Entry 2UUC (X-ray diffraction, 3.10 A resolution); this record covers chains A and Q of the 23 polymer chains in the assembly.

[Chain A]
Molecule: 16S Ribosomal RNA
From: Thermus thermophilus
Sequence (1522 nucleotides; row label = number of the first residue in the row; note: 44 numbers in that range are skipped by the numbering (no residue carries them; nothing is unmodelled there); a row labelled like 189A-189L holds insertion residues (189A, then the next letters in order); numbering starts at 0):
     0 UUUGUUGGAG AGUUUGAUCC UGGCUCAGGG UGAACGCUGG CGGCGUGCCU AAGACAUGCA
    60 AGUCGUGCGG GCCG
    76 CGGGGUUUU
    88 ACUCCG
    96 UGGUCAGCGG CGGACGGGUG AGUAACGCGU GGGU
  129A G
   130 ACCUACCCGG AAGAGGGGGA CAACCCGGGG AAACUCGGGC UAAUCCCCCA UGUGGACCCG
189A-189L CCCCUUGGGGUG
   190 UGUCCAAAGG GCUUU
   216 GCCCGCUUCC GGAUGGGCCC GCGUCCCAUC AGCUAGUUGG UGGGGUAAUG GCCCACCAAG
   276 GCGACGACGG GUAGCCGGUC UGAGAGGAUG GCCGGCCACA GGGGCACUGA GACACGGGCC
   336 CCACUCCUAC GGGAGGCAGC AGUUAGGAAU CUUCCGCAAU GGGCGCAAGC CUGACGGAGC
   396 GACGCCGCUU GGAGGAAGAA GCCCUUCGGG GUGUAAACUC CUGA
   441 ACCCGGGACG AAACCCCC
   460 GA
   470 CGAGGGGA
   479 CUGACGGUAC CGGGGUAA
   498 UAGCGCCGGC CAACUCCGUG CCAGCAGCCG CGGUAAUACG GAGGGCGCGA GCGUUACCCG
   558 GAUUCACUGG GCGUAAAGGG CGUGUAGGCG GCCUGGGGCG UCCCAUGUGA AAGACCACGG
   618 CUCAACCGUG GGGGAGCGUG GGAUACGCUC AGGCUAGACG GUGGGAGAGG GUGGUGGAAU
   678 UCCCGGAGUA GCGGUGAAAU GCGCAGAUAC CGGGAGGAAC GCCGAUGGCG AAGGCAGCCA
   738 CCUGGUCCAC CCGUGACGCU GAGGCGCGAA AGCGUGGGGA GCAAACCGGA UUAGAUACCC
   798 GGGUAGUCCA CGCCCUAAAC GAUGCGCGCU AGGUCUCUGG GUCU
   848 CCUGGGGGCC GAAGCUAACG CGUUAAGCGC GCCGCCUGGG GAGUACGGCC GCAAGGCUGA
   908 AACUCAAAGG AAUUGACGGG GGCCCGCACA AGCGGUGGAG CAUGUGGUUU AAUUCGAAGC
   968 AACGCGAAGA ACCUUACCAG GCCUUGACAU GCUA
 1001A G
  1002 GGAACCCGGG UGAAAGCCUG GGGUGCCCC
1030A-1030D GCGA
  1031 GGGGAGCCCU AGCACAGGUG CUGCAUGGCC GUCGUCAGCU CGUGCCGUGA GGUGUUGGGU
  1091 UAAGUCCCGC AACGAGCGCA ACCCCCGCCG UUAGUUGCCA GCGGUUCGGC CGGGCACUCU
  1151 AACGGGACUG CCCGCG
  1168 AAAGCGGGAG GAAGGAGGGG ACGACGUCUG GUCAGCAUGG CCCUUACGGC CUGGGCGACA
  1228 CACGUGCUAC AAUGCCCACU ACAAAGCGAU GCCACCCGGC AACGGGGAGC UAAUCGCAAA
  1288 AAGGUGGGCC CAGUUCGGAU UGGGGUCUGC AACCCGACCC CAUGAAGCCG GAAUCGCUAG
  1348 UAAUCGCGGA UCAGCC
 1363A A
  1364 UGCCGCGGUG AAUACGUUCC CGGGCCUUGU ACACACCGCC CGUCACGCCA UGGGAGCGGG
  1424 CUCUACCCGA AGUCGCCGG
1442A-1442B GA
  1443 GCCUA
  1452 C
  1456 GGGCAGGCGC CGAGGGUAGG GCCCGUGACU GGGGCGAAGU CGUAACAAGG UAGCUGUACC
  1516 GGAAGGUGCG GCUGGAUCAC CUCCUUUCU
Disordered / not traced: 0-4, 1534-1538
Bound ions: Mg2+ site 1: U12, G21, G22; Mg2+ site 2: U12, C526, A914; K+ site 1 near U14 (its only coordinating residue here); Mg2+ site 3 near G21 (its only coordinating residue here); Mg2+ site 4: U37, G38; Mg2+ site 5 near C48 (its only coordinating residue here); Mg2+ site 6: C48, G115; Mg2+ site 7 near A53 (its only coordinating residue here); Mg2+ site 8: C58, U387, G388; Mg2+ site 9: A59, U387; Mg2+ site 10: G61, U62, G105; Mg2+ site 11: G107, G326; 105 more Mg2+ sites not listed; 44 more K+ sites not listed
Residues lining bound ligands: paromomycin (PAR): G1405, U1406, C1407, A1408, C1409, C1490, G1491, A1492, A1493, G1494, U1495, C1496

[Chain Q]
Protein: 30S ribosomal protein S17
From: Thermus thermophilus
UniProtKB: Q5SHP7 (RS17_THET8); residues 2-105 here correspond to UniProt positions 1-104 (UniProt number = residue number - 1)
Sequence (105 residues; numbered 1 to 105; the number before each row is that of its first residue):
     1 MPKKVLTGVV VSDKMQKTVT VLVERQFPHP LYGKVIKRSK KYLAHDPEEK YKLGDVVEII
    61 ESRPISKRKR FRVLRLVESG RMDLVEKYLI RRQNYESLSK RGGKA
Disordered / not traced: 1
Bound ions: Mg2+: Asp13, Met15, Glu49; K+: Glu96 (shared with G247(A) of chain A)

[How chain A and chain Q interact]
Pairs across the interface (100):
  G127(A) - Pro2(Q)  hydrogen bond to the sugar
  G127(A) - Glu61(Q)  hydrogen bond to the base
  G128(A) - Pro2(Q)  sugar contact
  G128(A) - Lys3(Q)  hydrogen bond to the sugar
  G128(A) - Glu61(Q)  sugar contact
  U129(A) - Lys3(Q)  salt bridge to the phosphate
  A130(A) - Arg63(Q)  salt bridge to the phosphate
  A130(A) - Pro64(Q)  base contact
  U189F(A) - Ser62(Q)  base contact
  U189F(A) - Arg63(Q)  hydrogen bond to the base
  U189F(A) - Arg72(Q)  base contact
  G189G(A) - Arg63(Q)  base contact
  C234(A) - Pro64(Q)  sugar contact
  C234(A) - Arg70(Q)  sugar contact
  C235(A) - Glu61(Q)  sugar contact
  C235(A) - Arg70(Q)  salt bridge to the phosphate
  C235(A) - Phe71(Q)  sugar contact
  G236(A) - Lys40(Q)  salt bridge to the phosphate
  G236(A) - Tyr42(Q)  hydrogen bond to the phosphate
  C237(A) - Arg25(Q)  hydrogen bond to the phosphate
  C237(A) - Lys40(Q)  salt bridge to the phosphate
  C237(A) - Tyr42(Q)  phosphate contact
  G238(A) - Arg25(Q)  salt bridge to the phosphate
  A246(A) - Ser99(Q)  sugar contact
  G247(A) - Glu96(Q)  base contact
  G247(A) - Ser99(Q)  hydrogen bond to the phosphate
  G247(A) - Lys100(Q)  hydrogen bond to the phosphate
  G247(A) - Arg101(Q)  phosphate contact
  U253(A) - Met15(Q)  sugar contact
  U253(A) - Lys67(Q)  salt bridge to the phosphate
  U253(A) - Arg68(Q)  phosphate contact
  G254(A) - Met15(Q)  sugar contact
  G254(A) - Gln16(Q)  hydrogen bond to the sugar
  G254(A) - Thr18(Q)  hydrogen bond to the sugar
  G254(A) - Ser66(Q)  hydrogen bond to the phosphate
  G254(A) - Lys67(Q)  phosphate contact
  G254(A) - Arg68(Q)  phosphate contact
  G254(A) - Lys69(Q)  hydrogen bond to the phosphate
  G255(A) - Gln16(Q)  hydrogen bond to the sugar
  G255(A) - Lys17(Q)  hydrogen bond to the phosphate
  G255(A) - Ile65(Q)  phosphate contact
  G255(A) - Ser66(Q)  phosphate contact
  G255(A) - Lys69(Q)  salt bridge to the phosphate
  U256(A) - Lys17(Q)  salt bridge to the phosphate
  U264(A) - Arg63(Q)  sugar contact
  U264(A) - Pro64(Q)  hydrogen bond to the sugar
  G265(A) - Pro64(Q)  sugar contact
  G265(A) - Ile65(Q)  phosphate contact
  G265(A) - Ser66(Q)  sugar contact
  G265(A) - Lys67(Q)  hydrogen bond to the sugar
  G266(A) - Lys67(Q)  phosphate contact
  C267(A) - Lys67(Q)  salt bridge to the phosphate
  C272(A) - Gln16(Q)  base contact
  A273(A) - Gln16(Q)  sugar contact
  G275(A) - Lys14(Q)  phosphate contact
  G275(A) - Met15(Q)  sugar contact
  G276(A) - Ser12(Q)  hydrogen bond to the phosphate
  G276(A) - Met15(Q)  sugar contact
  G276(A) - Thr20(Q)  phosphate contact
  G276(A) - Arg68(Q)  hydrogen bond to the sugar
  C277(A) - Lys41(Q)  salt bridge to the phosphate
  C277(A) - Arg68(Q)  salt bridge to the phosphate
  C277(A) - Arg92(Q)  base contact
  G278(A) - Lys41(Q)  salt bridge to the phosphate
  G278(A) - Arg92(Q)  base contact
  G278(A) - Tyr95(Q)  base contact
  G278(A) - Glu96(Q)  hydrogen bond to the base
  A279(A) - Arg91(Q)  salt bridge to the phosphate
  A279(A) - Tyr95(Q)  hydrogen bond to the phosphate
  A279(A) - Leu98(Q)  base contact
  C280(A) - Glu24(Q)  hydrogen bond to the base
  C280(A) - Lys37(Q)  hydrogen bond to the base
  C280(A) - Arg38(Q)  hydrogen bond to the sugar
  C280(A) - Ser39(Q)  hydrogen bond to the base
  C280(A) - Arg91(Q)  base contact
  C564(A) - Leu31(Q)  sugar contact
  C564(A) - Tyr32(Q)  sugar contact
  U582(A) - Asn94(Q)  hydrogen bond to the sugar
  U582(A) - Ala105(Q)  sugar contact
  A583(A) - Asn94(Q)  sugar contact
  G585(A) - Lys34(Q)  hydrogen bond to the phosphate
  G585(A) - Lys37(Q)  salt bridge to the phosphate
  C586(A) - Lys34(Q)  salt bridge to the phosphate
  C596(A) - Gln26(Q)  base contact
  G597(A) - Gln26(Q)  sugar contact
  G597(A) - Val35(Q)  sugar contact
  U598(A) - Pro28(Q)  phosphate contact
  G635(A) - Pro2(Q)  sugar contact
  U636(A) - Pro2(Q)  phosphate contact
  G644(A) - Gln26(Q)  base contact
  A759(A) - Asn94(Q)  base contact
  G760(A) - Asn94(Q)  hydrogen bond to the base
  G760(A) - Ser97(Q)  hydrogen bond to the base
  G760(A) - Leu98(Q)  sugar contact
  G760(A) - Lys104(Q)  base contact
  G760(A) - Ala105(Q)  hydrogen bond to the base
  G761(A) - Lys104(Q)  sugar contact
  G761(A) - Ala105(Q)  sugar contact
  C879(A) - Lys34(Q)  salt bridge to the phosphate
  C896(A) - Lys100(Q)  salt bridge to the phosphate
Interface residues without a listed pair, chain A (51 interface residues in all): U252, G581, G584, C647, C762, G895
Interface residues without a listed pair, chain Q (54 interface residues in all): Lys4, Leu43, His45, Arg81, Lys87, Ile90, Gly103

[In short]
51 residues of chain A and 54 residues of chain Q are in contact, with 29 hydrogen bonds and 18 salt bridges.
Among the polar pairs are G127(A)-Glu61(Q), U189F(A)-Arg63(Q) and G278(A)-Glu96(Q). Bound to chain A:
paromomycin. U12(A), G21(A) and G22(A) form the Mg2+ site 1.
Chain A is 16S Ribosomal RNA and chain Q is 30S ribosomal protein S17, both from Thermus thermophilus; the
structure, Structure of the Thermus thermophilus 30S ribosomal subunit complexed with a Valine-ASL with cmo5U
in position ..., was determined by X-ray diffraction together with 2UU9, 2UUA and 2UUB from the same study.
